1GZE - chain A; structure by X-ray diffraction, 2.70 A resolution.

[Chain A]
Protein: Mono-ADP-ribosyltransferase C3
From: Clostridium botulinum
Notes: EC 2.4.2.-; fragment: catalytic domain, residues 41-251
UniProtKB: P15879 (ARC3_CBDP); numbering as in UniProt (aligned over 41-251)
Sequence (211 residues; each row starts with the number of its first residue):
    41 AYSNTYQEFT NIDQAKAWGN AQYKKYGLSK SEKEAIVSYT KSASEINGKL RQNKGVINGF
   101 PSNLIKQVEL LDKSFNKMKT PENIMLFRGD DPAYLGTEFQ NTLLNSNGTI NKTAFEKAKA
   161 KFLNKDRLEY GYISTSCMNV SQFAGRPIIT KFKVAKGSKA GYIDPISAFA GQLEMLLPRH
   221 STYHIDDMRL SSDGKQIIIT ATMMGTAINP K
Not modelled in the structure: 248-251
Construct notes: engineered mutation C177 (Leu in P15879)
Bound ions: Hg2+: C177, M215
Swiss-Prot annotation at these positions:
  - active site: R128, S174, E214
  - binding site (NAD(+)): T80, N87, R91, R128 to D131, R167 to E169, F183 to R186, Q212 to E214
  - site: E214 (Transition state stabilizer)
  - mutagenesis: G99 (G99D: Reduces interaction with human RALA), E109 (E109A: Loss of interaction with human RALA), S174 (S174A: No effect on enzyme activity), Q182 (Q182A: No effect on NAD binding. No effect on enzyme activity), R186 (R186E: Loss of NAD binding and loss of activity), Q212 (Q212A: Reduces affinity for NAD 2-fold. No effect on enzyme activity)

[Summary]
The Hg2+ site is built by C177 and M215. Curated annotation (UniProt) lists 3 active-site residues, 17
NAD+-binding residues and 6 mutagenesis sites.
Chain A is Mono-ADP-ribosyltransferase C3 (Clostridium botulinum); the structure, Structure of the Clostridium
botulinum C3 exoenzyme (L177C mutant), was determined by X-ray diffraction.
